3HAY - chains A and F of the 6 polymer chains in the assembly; structure by X-ray diffraction, 4.99 A resolution (low resolution: residue-level contacts below are approximate; hydrogen-bond / salt-bridge calls are withheld).

# Chain A
Molecule: Probable tRNA pseudouridine synthase B
Organism: Pyrococcus furiosus
Notes: EC 5.4.99.-
UniProt: Q7LWY0 (TRUB_PYRFU); residues 4-343 here correspond to UniProt positions 1-340 (UniProt number = residue number - 3)
Sequence (346 residues; numbered 4 to 349; the number before each row is that of its first residue):
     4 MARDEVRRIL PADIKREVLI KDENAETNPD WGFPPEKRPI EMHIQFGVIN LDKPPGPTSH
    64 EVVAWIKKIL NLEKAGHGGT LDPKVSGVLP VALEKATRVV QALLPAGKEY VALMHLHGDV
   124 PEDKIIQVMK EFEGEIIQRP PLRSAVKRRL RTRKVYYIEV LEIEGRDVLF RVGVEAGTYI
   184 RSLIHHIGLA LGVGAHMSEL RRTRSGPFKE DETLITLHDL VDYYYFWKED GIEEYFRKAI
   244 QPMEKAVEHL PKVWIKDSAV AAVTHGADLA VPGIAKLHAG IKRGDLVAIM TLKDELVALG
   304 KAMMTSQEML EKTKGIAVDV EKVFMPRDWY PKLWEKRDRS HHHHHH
Unresolved in the structure: 4-10, 338-349
Differences from the reference sequence: expression tag (344-349)
Swiss-Prot annotation at these positions:
  - active site: Asp85 (Nucleophile)
From the paper describing this entry:
  - mutagenesis - R142Q, R152Q: unchanged catalytic activity with the 14-nt RNA strand (chain F)
  - mutagenesis - R154Q: abolished catalytic activity with the 14-nt RNA strand (chain F)
  - mutagenesis - Q141N, L145G, R151Q, L153G, R156Q: decreased catalytic activity with the 14-nt RNA strand (chain F)

# Chain F
Molecule: 14-nt RNA strand
Sequence (14 nucleotides; numbered 1 to 14; the number before each row is that of its first residue):
     1 AUAAUUXGAC UCAA
Modified residues: FHU ((5S,6R)-5-fluoro-6-hydroxy-pseudouridine-5'-monophosphate) at position 7

# How chain A and chain F interact
Pairs across the interface - 41 pairs, chain A then chain F:
  Thr61(A) - G8(F)
  His63(A) - A9(F)
  His80(A) - U6(F)
  Gly81(A) - FHU_7(F)
  Gly82(A) - U6(F)
  Gly82(A) - FHU_7(F)
  Thr83(A) - U6(F)
  Thr83(A) - FHU_7(F)
  Asp85(A) - FHU_7(F)
  Asp85(A) - G8(F)
  Leu107(A) - U6(F)
  Lys111(A) - FHU_7(F)
  Tyr113(A) - FHU_7(F)
  Arg146(A) - G8(F)
  Arg146(A) - A9(F)
  Ser147(A) - G8(F)
  Ser147(A) - A9(F)
  Ala148(A) - U5(F)
  Ala148(A) - U6(F)
  Ala148(A) - G8(F)
  Ala148(A) - A9(F)
  Val149(A) - U5(F)
  Val149(A) - U6(F)
  Lys150(A) - A4(F)
  Lys150(A) - U5(F)
  Arg152(A) - A4(F)
  Arg152(A) - U5(F)
  Arg154(A) - U5(F)
  Arg154(A) - U6(F)
  Arg156(A) - U6(F)
  Ala179(A) - U6(F)
  Ala179(A) - FHU_7(F)
  Gly180(A) - U6(F)
  Gly180(A) - FHU_7(F)
  Thr181(A) - FHU_7(F)
  Tyr182(A) - FHU_7(F)
  Tyr182(A) - G8(F)
  Ile183(A) - FHU_7(F)
  Arg184(A) - FHU_7(F)
  Arg184(A) - G8(F)
  Arg205(A) - FHU_7(F)
Also at the interface, not in a pair above, chain A (29 interface residues in all): Leu84, Pro86, Val88, Leu145
Also at the interface, not in a pair above, chain F (7 interface residues in all): C10

# In short
Chain A and chain F form an interface of 29 and 7 residues respectively. From the paper: Q141N, L145G and
R151Q of chain A, among others, reduce catalytic activity with the 14-nt RNA strand (chain F); R154Q of chain
A abolishes catalytic activity with the 14-nt RNA strand (chain F); 8 substitutions were tested in all.
Here chain A is Probable tRNA pseudouridine synthase B (Pyrococcus furiosus) and chain F is a 14-nt RNA
strand. Entry 3HAY (Crystal structure of a substrate-bound full H/ACA RNP from Pyrococcus furiosus) was
determined by X-ray diffraction, deposited together with 3HAX.
